9CL2 - chains Ba and Ca of the 9 polymer chains in the assembly; structure by electron microscopy, 2.42 A resolution.

== Chain Ba ==
Protein: Particulate methane monooxygenase gamma subunit
From: Methylococcus capsulatus str. Bath
Notes: EC 1.14.13.25
Reference sequence: Q603F1 (Q603F1_METCA); residues 42-280 here correspond to UniProt positions 13-251 (UniProt number = residue number - 29)
Sequence (239 residues; each row starts with the number of its first residue):
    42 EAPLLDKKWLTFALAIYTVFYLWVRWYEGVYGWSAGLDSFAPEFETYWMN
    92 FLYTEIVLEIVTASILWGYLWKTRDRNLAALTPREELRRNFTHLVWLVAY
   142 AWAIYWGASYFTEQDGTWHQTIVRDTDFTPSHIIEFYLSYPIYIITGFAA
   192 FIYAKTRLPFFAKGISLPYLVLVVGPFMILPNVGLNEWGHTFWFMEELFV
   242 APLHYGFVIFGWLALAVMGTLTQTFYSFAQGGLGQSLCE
Metal / ion sites: Cu ion: Asn227, His231, His245
Ligand contacts:
  - A1A0P ((2R)-3-{[(R)-(2-aminoethoxy)(hydroxy)phosphoryl]oxy}-2-(hexadecanoyloxy)propyl (9Z)-heptadec-9-enoate), molecule 1: Leu46, Lys48, Leu51, Leu55, Trp143
  - A1A0P, molecule 2: Lys49, Trp50, Phe53, Leu99, Thr103, Ile106, Leu107, Tyr110
  - A1A0P, molecule 3: Trp50, Phe53, Ala54, Ile57, Tyr58, Phe61, Thr103, Leu107, Tyr110, Leu111, Glu126, Arg129, Arg130, Thr133, Val136, Trp137, Ile183, Thr187, Tyr194, Arg198
  - A1A0P, molecule 4: Thr59, Leu63, Arg66, Trp67, Gly70, Val71, Trp143, Tyr146, Trp147, Tyr151
  - A1A0P, molecule 5: Val60, Phe61, Trp64, Tyr68, Tyr72, Thr87, Tyr88, Asn91, Phe92, Thr95, Glu96, Leu99, Glu100, Leu179, Ile183
  - A1A0P, molecule 6: Ser80, Phe81, Leu93, Tyr94, Ile97, Ile101, Asp168, Phe169, Tyr178, Leu221, Pro222, Val224
  - A1A0P, molecule 7: Ile97, Glu100, Trp108, Tyr178, Pro182, Ile185, Ile186, Leu221
  - A1A0P, molecule 8: Ile101, Ser105, Trp108, Trp112, Ile193
  - A1A0P, molecule 9: Trp108, Trp112, Phe189, Phe192, Ile193, Lys196, Ile206, Leu211, Val214, Val215
  - A1A0P, molecule 10: Leu208, Leu211, Val212, Val215, Gly216, Met219, Phe251, Trp253, Leu254
  - A1A0P, molecule 11: Asn223, Leu226, Trp229, Phe233, Trp234, Gly247, Ile250, Phe251
  - A1A0P, molecule 12: Trp234, Phe235, Pro243, Tyr246
  - A1A0P, molecule 13: Phe235, Leu239, Val241, Ala242, Pro243, Tyr246, Ile250, Trp253

== Chain Ca ==
Protein: Particulate methane monooxygenase beta subunit
From: Methylococcus capsulatus str. Bath
Notes: EC 1.14.18.3
Reference sequence: Q607G3 (PMOA_METCA); residues 13-253 here correspond to UniProt positions 6-246 (UniProt number = residue number - 7)
Sequence (241 residues; numbered 13 to 253; the number before each row is that of its first residue):
    13 SAVRSHAEAVQVSRTIDWMALFVVFFVIVGSYHIHAMLTMGDWDFWSDWK
    63 DRRLWVTVTPIVLVTFPAAVQSYLWERYRLPWGATVCVLGLLLGEWINRY
   113 FNFWGWTYFPINFVFPASLVPGAIILDTVLMLSGSYLFTAIVGAMGWGLI
   163 FYPGNWPIIAPLHVPVEYNGMLMSIADIQGYNYVRTGTPEYIRMVEKGTL
   213 RTFGKDVAPVSAFFSAFMSILIYFMWHFIGRWFSNERFLQS
Ligand contacts:
  - A1A0P ((2R)-3-{[(R)-(2-aminoethoxy)(hydroxy)phosphoryl]oxy}-2-(hexadecanoyloxy)propyl (9Z)-heptadec-9-enoate), molecule 1: Gln23, Thr27, Trp30, Met31, Leu33, Phe34, Phe37, Phe38
  - A1A0P, molecule 2: Arg26, Trp30, Leu33, Phe37, Leu105
  - A1A0P, molecule 3: Phe38, Ile109, Phe113, Gly117, Trp118, Tyr120
  - A1A0P, molecule 4: His47, Thr51, Trp55, Leu66, Thr69, Val70, Ile73, Val74, Thr77, Met206, Thr211, Phe226, Phe229, Met230, Leu233, Ile234
  - A1A0P, molecule 5: Arg64, Ile137, Val154, Met157, Gly158, Leu161, Ile162, Tyr164, Pro165, Trp168, Ala220, Pro221, Ala224, Phe225
  - A1A0P, molecule 6: Val141, Leu144, Ser145, Phe150, Val154
  - A1A0P, molecule 7: Ser145, Ser147, Leu149, Phe150, Ile153
  - A1A0P, molecule 8: Leu149, Leu233, Ile234, Phe236, Met237, Trp238, Phe240, Ile241, Arg243, Trp244, Phe245, Arg249, Phe250, Leu251, Gln252, Ser253
  - A1A0P, molecule 9: Met157, Gly216, Lys217, Asp218, Pro221, Val222, Phe225
  - A1A0P, molecule 10: Lys217, Pro221, Phe225

== Chain Ba / chain Ca interface ==
Residue-residue contacts (32; chain Ba residue first):
  Arg165(Ba) with Arg213(Ca); Phe215(Ca)
  Asp166(Ba) with Phe215(Ca)
  Thr167(Ba) with Phe215(Ca)
  Asp168(Ba) with Phe215(Ca); Asp218(Ca); Val222(Ca)
  Leu211(Ba) with Leu149(Ca), hydrophobic
  Met219(Ba) with Phe229(Ca), hydrophobic; Ile232(Ca), hydrophobic
  Pro222(Ba) with Phe229(Ca)
  Asn223(Ba) with Phe229(Ca)
  Leu226(Ba) with Phe226(Ca), hydrophobic; Phe229(Ca), hydrophobic
  Trp229(Ba) with Arg65(Ca); Thr69(Ca), hydrogen bond; Val222(Ca); Phe226(Ca), hydrophobic
  His231(Ba) with Arg213(Ca), hydrogen bond
  Thr232(Ba) with Thr211(Ca), hydrogen bond (backbone-side chain); Arg213(Ca); Thr214(Ca); Phe215(Ca)
  Phe233(Ba) with Arg65(Ca); Leu66(Ca), hydrophobic
  Phe235(Ba) with Arg213(Ca)
  Met236(Ba) with Thr211(Ca); Arg213(Ca), hydrogen bond (backbone-side chain)
  Glu237(Ba) with Arg213(Ca)
  Glu238(Ba) with Arg213(Ca), salt bridge
  Phe251(Ba) with Phe229(Ca), hydrophobic; Leu233(Ca), hydrophobic
Other interface residues (no listed pair), chain Ba (22 interface residues in all): Val215, Phe218, Gly225, Glu228
Other interface residues (no listed pair), chain Ca (18 interface residues in all): Ile153, Leu212, Ser223, Phe225

== Overview ==
The interface between chain Ba and chain Ca involves 22 residues on one side and 18 on the other, with 4
hydrogen bonds and 1 salt bridge. Among the polar pairs are Glu238(Ba)-Arg213(Ca), Trp229(Ba)-Thr69(Ca) and
His231(Ba)-Arg213(Ca).
Chain Ba is Particulate methane monooxygenase gamma subunit and chain Ca is Particulate methane monooxygenase
beta subunit, both from Methylococcus capsulatus str. Bath; the structure, Particulate methane monooxygenase
in washed native membranes, was determined by electron microscopy (same publication as 9CL1, 9CL3, 9CL4, 9CL5
and 9CL6).
